Entry 4Z3W (X-ray diffraction, 2.21 A resolution); this record covers chains B and C of the 8 polymer chains in the assembly.

== Chain B (and C) ==
Name: Benzoyl-CoA reductase, putative
From: Geobacter metallireducens  GS-15
Notes: chain C of this document is another copy of the same molecule, construct and numbering; everything in this record applies to it too
UniProtKB: Q39TV8 (Q39TV8_GEOMG); numbering as in UniProt (aligned over 1-653)
Sequence (653 residues; each row starts with the number of its first residue):
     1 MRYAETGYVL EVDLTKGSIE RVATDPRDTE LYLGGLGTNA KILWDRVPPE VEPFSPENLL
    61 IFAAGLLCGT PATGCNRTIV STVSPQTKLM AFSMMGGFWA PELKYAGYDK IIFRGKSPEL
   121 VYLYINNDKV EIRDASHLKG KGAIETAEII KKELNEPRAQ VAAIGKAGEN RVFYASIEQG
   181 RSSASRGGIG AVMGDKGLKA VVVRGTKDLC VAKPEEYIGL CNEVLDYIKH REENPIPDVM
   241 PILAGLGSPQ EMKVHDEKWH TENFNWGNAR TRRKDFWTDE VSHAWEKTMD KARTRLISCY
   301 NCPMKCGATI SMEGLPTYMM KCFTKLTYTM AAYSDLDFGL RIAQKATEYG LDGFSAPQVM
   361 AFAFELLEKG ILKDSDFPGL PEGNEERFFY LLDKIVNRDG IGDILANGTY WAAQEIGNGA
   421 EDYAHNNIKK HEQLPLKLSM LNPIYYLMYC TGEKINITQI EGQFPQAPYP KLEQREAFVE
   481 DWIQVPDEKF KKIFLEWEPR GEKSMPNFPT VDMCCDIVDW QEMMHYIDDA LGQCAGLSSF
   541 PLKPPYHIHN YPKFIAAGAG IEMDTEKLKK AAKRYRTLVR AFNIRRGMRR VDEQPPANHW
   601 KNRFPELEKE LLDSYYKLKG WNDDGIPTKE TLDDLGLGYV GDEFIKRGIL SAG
Not modelled in the structure: 653 (chain C: fully traced)
Bound ions: Mg2+: Met94, Ser183 (together with MTE); 4Fe-4S cluster Fe: Cys299, Cys302, Cys306, Cys534; tungsten ion: Cys322 (together with MTE)
Ligand contacts:
  - 1,5 Dienoyl-CoA (4KX): Leu243, Pro249, Glu251, Trp259, His260, Asn263, Phe264, Arg272, Cys322, Phe323, Leu434, Leu436, Leu438, Ser439, Met440, Asn442, Tyr445, Tyr449, Ile457, Thr458, Glu461, Gln466, Pro499, Arg500, Ser504, Met505
  - MTE (phosphonic acidmono-(2-amino-5,6-dimercapto-4-oxo-3,7,8a,9,10,10a-hexahydro-4H-8-oxa-1,3,9,10-tetraaza-anthracen-7-ylmethyl)ester), molecule 1: Arg77, Met94, Met95, Gly96, Arg181, Ser182, Ser183, Ser248, Pro249, Lys321, Cys322, Gln459, Asp528, Asp529, Gln533, Cys534, Ala535, Gly536, Phe540
  - MTE, molecule 2: Ser93, Met94, Ser176, Glu178, Ser183, Ala184, Ser185, Arg186, Lys321, Cys322, Phe323, Thr324, Leu351, Asp352, Gly353, Phe354, Lys454, Asn456, Thr458, Gln459
  - 4Fe-4S cluster (SF4): Gly74, Asn76, Arg77, Arg181, Gly247, Ser248, Ser298, Cys299, Cys302, Met304, Lys305, Cys306, Cys534, Gly536, Leu537

== How chain B and chain C interact ==
Residue-residue contacts (12):
  Met1(B) - Met1(C)  hydrogen bond (backbone-backbone)
  Tyr8(B) - Asp25(C)  hydrogen bond
  Tyr8(B) - Pro26(C)
  Ala23(B) - Thr24(C)
  Ala23(B) - Asp25(C)
  Thr24(B) - Ala23(C)
  Asp25(B) - Tyr8(C)  hydrogen bond
  Asp25(B) - Arg21(C)  salt bridge
  Asp25(B) - Ala23(C)
  Pro26(B) - Tyr8(C)
  Arg27(B) - Tyr8(C)
  Arg27(B) - Arg21(C)
Interface residues without a listed pair, chain B (8 interface residues in all): Arg21
Interface residues without a listed pair, chain C (9 interface residues in all): Arg27, Asp128

== Summary ==
Chain B and chain C form an interface of 8 and 9 residues respectively; the contacts include 3 hydrogen bonds
and 1 salt bridge. Among the polar pairs are Asp25(B)-Arg21(C), Tyr8(B)-Asp25(C) and Met1(B)-Met1(C). Bound to
chain B: 4Fe-4S cluster, compound MTE and 1,5 Dienoyl-CoA.
Both chains are Benzoyl-CoA reductase, putative (Geobacter metallireducens  GS-15). Entry 4Z3W (Active site
complex BamBC of Benzoyl Coenzyme A reductase in complex with 1,5 Dienoyl-CoA) was determined by X-ray
diffraction, deposited together with 4Z3Y, 4Z3X, 4Z3Z and 4Z40.
